Entry 5EG3 (X-ray diffraction, 2.61 A resolution); this record covers chains A and B.

# Chain A
Protein: Fibroblast growth factor receptor 2
Source organism: Homo sapiens
Notes: EC 2.7.10.1
Reference sequence: P21802 (FGFR2_HUMAN); numbering as in UniProt (aligned over 458-778)
Sequence (334 residues; numbered 445 to 778; the number before each row is that of its first residue):
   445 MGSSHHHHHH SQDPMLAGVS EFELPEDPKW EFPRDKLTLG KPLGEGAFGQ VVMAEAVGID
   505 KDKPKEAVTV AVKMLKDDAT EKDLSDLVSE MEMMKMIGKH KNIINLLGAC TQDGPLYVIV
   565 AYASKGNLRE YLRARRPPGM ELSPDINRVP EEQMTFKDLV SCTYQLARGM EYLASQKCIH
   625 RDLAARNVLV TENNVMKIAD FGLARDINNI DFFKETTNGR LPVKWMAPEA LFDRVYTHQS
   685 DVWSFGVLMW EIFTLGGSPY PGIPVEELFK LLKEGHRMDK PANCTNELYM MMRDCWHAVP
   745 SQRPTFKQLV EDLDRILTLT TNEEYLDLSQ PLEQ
Not modelled in the structure: 445-465, 584-590, 775-778
Sequence notes: initiating methionine (445); expression tag (446-457); engineered mutation Phe466 (Tyr in P21802), Ala491 (Cys in P21802), Ala565 (Glu in P21802), Leu586 (Tyr in P21802), Pro588 (Tyr in P21802), Phe656 (Tyr in P21802), Phe657 (Tyr in P21802), Glu659 (Lys in P21802)
Modified positions: Tyr769 (O-phosphotyrosine; PTR)
UniProt features mapped onto this chain:
  - active site: Asp626 (Proton acceptor)
  - binding site (ATP): Leu487 to Gly490, Phe492 to Val495, Lys517, Asn571
  - modified residue: Tyr769 (Phosphotyrosine)
  - natural variant: Lys526 (K526E: In FSPC), Asn549 (N549H: In CS), Arg612 (R612T: In a lung adenocarcinoma sample), Ala628 (A628T: In LADD1), Lys641 (K641R: In PS), Ala648 (A648T: In LADD1), Arg649 to Asp650 (sequence variant, change not given here; In LADD1), Gly663 (G663E: In PS), Arg678 (R678G: In CS)
  - mutagenesis: Asn549 (N549T: Constitutive kinase activity), Tyr769 (Y769F: Increases fibroblast proliferation. Decreases phosphorylation of PLCG1 and FRS2. Decreases activation of MAP kinases)
Ion coordination: Mg2+ site 1: Arg630, Asn631 (together with AMP-PCP); Mg2+ site 2: Asn631, Asp644 (together with AMP-PCP)
Ligand contacts: AMP-PCP (ACP; phosphomethylphosphonic acid adenylate ester): Leu487, Gly488, Glu489, Gly490, Val495, Ala515, Lys517, Glu534, Ile548, Val564, Ala565, Tyr566, Ala567, Asn571, Glu574, Arg630, Asn631, Leu633, Asp644, Arg664
What the authors report for this chain:
  - post-translational modification sites: Tyr769
  - catalytic residues: Asp626

# Chain B
Protein: 1-phosphatidylinositol 4,5-bisphosphate phosphodiesterase gamma-1
Source organism: Rattus norvegicus
Notes: EC 3.1.4.11
Reference sequence: P10686 (PLCG1_RAT); residues 661-773 here = UniProt positions 661-773
Sequence (114 residues; each row starts with the number of its first residue):
   660 MNAHESKEWY HASLTRAQAE HMLMRVPRDG AFLVRKRNEP NSYAISFRAE GKIKHCRVQQ
   720 EGQTVMLGNS EFDSLVDLIS YYEKHPLYRK MKLRYPINEE ALEKIGTAEP DYGA
Not modelled in the structure: 773
Sequence notes: initiating methionine (660)
UniProt features mapped onto this chain:
  - modified residue: Tyr771 (Phosphotyrosine)
What the authors report for this chain:
  - post-translational modification sites: Tyr771 (citing earlier work)
  - specificity-determining residues: Arg696
  - mutagenesis - Q677A/E762A: decreased signaling
  - conformationally variable residues: Tyr771

# Chain A / chain B interface
Contacting residue pairs (17):
  Thr765(A) with Arg675(B), hydrogen bond (backbone-side chain)
  Asn766(A) with Arg675(B), hydrogen bond (backbone-side chain)
  Glu768(A) with Arg675(B), hydrogen bond (backbone-side chain)
  Tyr769(A) with Arg675(B); Arg694(B); Arg696(B); His714(B); Arg716(B)
  Leu770(A) with Phe706(B), hydrophobic; His714(B), hydrogen bond (backbone-backbone); Cys715(B); Tyr747(B), hydrophobic
  Leu772(A) with Cys715(B), hydrophobic; Leu726(B), hydrophobic; Leu746(B); Tyr747(B), hydrophobic
  Ser773(A) with Asn728(B), hydrogen bond (backbone-side chain)
Interface residues without a listed pair, chain A (8 interface residues in all): Glu767
Interface residues without a listed pair, chain B (14 interface residues in all): Ala703, Lys713, Gly727
The authors on this interface:
  - residue pairs: Arg580(A)-Glu762(B) (hydrogen bond), Arg664(A)-Tyr771(B) (cation-pi contact), Lys668(A)-Glu768(B) (hydrogen bond), Pro705(A)-Gln677(B) (backbone contact), Glu768(A)-Arg675(B) (backbone contact), Tyr769(A)-Arg694(B) (hydrogen bond), Leu770(A)-His714(B) (backbone contact), Arg675(B)-Tyr769(A) (hydrogen bond), Arg696(B)-Tyr769(A) (hydrogen bond), Arg716(B)-Tyr769(A) (cation-pi contact), Tyr771(B)-Asp626(A) (hydrogen bond)
  - interface residues, chain A: Leu770(A), Leu772(A)
  - interface residues, chain B: Phe706(B), Cys715(B), Leu726(B), Leu746(B), Tyr747(B)

# In short
Chain A and chain B form an interface of 8 and 14 residues respectively; the contacts include 5 hydrogen
bonds. Among the polar pairs are Thr765(A)-Arg675(B), Asn766(A)-Arg675(B) and Glu768(A)-Arg675(B). The paper
describes hydrogen bonds between Arg580(A) and Glu762(B), Lys668(A) and Glu768(B) and Tyr769(A) and Arg694(B)
among others; cation-pi contacts between Arg664(A) and Tyr771(B) and Arg716(B) and Tyr769(A); backbone
contacts between Pro705(A) and Gln677(B), Glu768(A) and Arg675(B) and Leu770(A) and His714(B). The paper
reports the catalytic residue Asp626(A); Q677A/E762A of chain B reduce signaling.
Chain A is Fibroblast growth factor receptor 2 (Homo sapiens) and chain B is 1-phosphatidylinositol
4,5-bisphosphate phosphodiesterase gamma-1 (Rattus norvegicus); the structure, Crystal Structure of the
Activated FGF Receptor 2 (FGFR2) Kinase Domain in complex with the cSH2 ..., was determined by X-ray
diffraction.
